Entry 3TWH (X-ray diffraction, 1.79 A resolution); this record covers chains A and C of the 3 polymer chains in the assembly.

Chain A:
Molecule: Ribonuclease H
Source organism: Bacillus halodurans
Notes: EC 3.1.26.4; fragment: catalytic domain
Reference sequence: Q9KEI9 (RNH1_BACHD); numbering as in UniProt (aligned over 59-196)
Chain sequence (138 residues; row label = number of the first residue in the row):
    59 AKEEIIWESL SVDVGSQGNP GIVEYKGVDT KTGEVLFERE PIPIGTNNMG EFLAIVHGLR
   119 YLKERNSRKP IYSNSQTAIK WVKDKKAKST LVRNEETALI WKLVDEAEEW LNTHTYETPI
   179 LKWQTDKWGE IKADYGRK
Not modelled in the structure: 59-60, 195-196
Construct notes: engineered mutation Asn132 (Asp in Q9KEI9)
Curated features (UniProtKB/Swiss-Prot):
  - binding site (Mg(2+)): Asp71, Glu109, Asp192
  - mutagenesis: Glu109 (E109Q: Loss of activity), Glu188 (E188A: Strongly reduces activity; E188Q: No effect), Asp192 (D192N: Strongly reduced activity with manganese. Loss of activity with magnesium)
Reported in the primary citation:
  - mutagenesis - D132N: abolished catalytic activity (citing earlier work)

Chain C:
Molecule: 6-nt DNA strand
Sequence (6 nucleotides; each row starts with the number of its first residue):
     1 ATXTCX
Modified / non-standard residues: SDG (2-amino-9-(2-deoxy-5-O-phosphono-beta-D-erythro-pentofuranosyl)-9H-purine-6-selenol) at position 3; SDG (2-amino-9-(2-deoxy-5-O-phosphono-beta-D-erythro-pentofuranosyl)-9H-purine-6-selenol) at position 6
Covalently attached groups: phosphate ion (PO4) linked to SDG_6

How chain A and chain C interact:
Contacting residue pairs (14):
  Asn77(A) - DT4(C)  hydrogen bond to the base
  Asn77(A) - DC5(C)  hydrogen bond to the sugar
  Pro78(A) - DT4(C)  phosphate contact
  Pro78(A) - DC5(C)  phosphate contact
  Thr104(A) - DC5(C)  phosphate contact
  Thr104(A) - SDG_6(C)  base contact
  Asn105(A) - DC5(C)  hydrogen bond to the sugar
  Asn106(A) - DC5(C)  hydrogen bond to the base
  Asn106(A) - SDG_6(C)  hydrogen bond to the sugar
  Thr135(A) - SDG_6(C)  sugar contact
  Trp139(A) - SDG_6(C)  phosphate contact
  Lys146(A) - SDG_6(C)  sugar contact
  Ser147(A) - SDG_6(C)  base contact
  Thr148(A) - SDG_6(C)  base contact
Other interface residues (no listed pair), chain A (13 interface residues in all): Met107, Gln134, Leu149
Other interface residues (no listed pair), chain C (4 interface residues in all): SDG_3

Overview:
13 residues of chain A and 4 residues of chain C are in contact; the contacts include 5 hydrogen bonds. Polar
pairs include Asn77(A)-DT4(C), Asn106(A)-DC5(C) and Asn77(A)-DC5(C). UniProt lists 3 Mg2+-binding residues and
3 mutagenesis sites on chain A. The paper reports that D132N of chain A abolishes catalytic activity.
Chain A is Ribonuclease H (Bacillus halodurans) and chain C is a 6-nt DNA strand; the structure, Selenium
Derivatized RNA/DNA Hybrid in complex with RNase H Catalytic Domain D132N Mutant, was determined by X-ray
diffraction.
